PDB entry 8QA9 | X-ray diffraction, 2.70 A resolution | chains A and B of the 6 polymer chains in the assembly

[Chain A (and B)]
Protein: Transcriptional repressor protein KorB
From: Escherichia coli
Notes: chain B of this document is another copy of the same molecule, construct and numbering; everything in this record applies to it too
Reference sequence: P07674 (KORB2_ECOLX); residues 31-253 here = UniProt positions 31-253
Amino-acid sequence (237 residues; row label = number of the first residue in the row):
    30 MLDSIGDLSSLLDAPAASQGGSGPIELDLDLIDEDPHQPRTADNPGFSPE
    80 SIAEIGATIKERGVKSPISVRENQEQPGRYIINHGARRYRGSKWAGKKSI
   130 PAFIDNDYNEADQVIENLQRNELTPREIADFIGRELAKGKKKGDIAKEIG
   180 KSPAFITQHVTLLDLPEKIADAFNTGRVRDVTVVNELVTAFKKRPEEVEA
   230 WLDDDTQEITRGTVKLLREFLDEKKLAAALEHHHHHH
Unresolved in the structure: 30-51, 260-266 (chain B: 30-50, 260-266)
Differences from the reference sequence: initiating methionine (30); expression tag (254-266)

[How chain A and chain B interact]
Contacting residue pairs (37; chain A residue first):
  G52(A) - G52(B)
  E83(A) - G179(B)
  E83(A) - K180(B)  salt bridge
  I84(A) - Q148(B)
  R91(A) - D136(B)  salt bridge
  R91(A) - D141(B)  salt bridge
  K94(A) - H113(B)
  K94(A) - D134(B)  salt bridge
  K94(A) - D136(B)  salt bridge
  S95(A) - H113(B)  hydrogen bond
  S95(A) - E145(B)
  P96(A) - F132(B)
  H113(A) - K94(B)
  H113(A) - S95(B)
  R116(A) - Q148(B)  hydrogen bond
  F132(A) - P96(B)
  F132(A) - F132(B)  hydrophobic
  D134(A) - K94(B)  salt bridge
  D136(A) - R91(B)
  D136(A) - K94(B)  salt bridge
  Y137(A) - K94(B)
  N138(A) - R91(B)
  D141(A) - R91(B)  salt bridge
  D141(A) - K94(B)
  E145(A) - S95(B)
  Q148(A) - I84(B)
  Q148(A) - T87(B)
  Q148(A) - R116(B)  hydrogen bond (backbone-side chain)
  R149(A) - R149(B)
  G179(A) - E83(B)
  K180(A) - E83(B)  salt bridge
  E237(A) - T239(B)  hydrogen bond
  E237(A) - G241(B)
  E237(A) - T242(B)
  T239(A) - E237(B)  hydrogen bond
  G241(A) - E237(B)
  T242(A) - E237(B)
Also at the interface, not in a pair above, chain A (27 interface residues in all): P53, T87, I144
Also at the interface, not in a pair above, chain B (28 interface residues in all): P53, S98, Y137, N138, I144

[Summary]
The interface between chain A and chain B involves 27 residues on one side and 28 on the other, with 5
hydrogen bonds and 9 salt bridges. Among the polar pairs are E83(A)-K180(B), R91(A)-D136(B) and
R91(A)-D141(B).
Both chains are Transcriptional repressor protein KorB (Escherichia coli). Entry 8QA9 (Crystal structure of
the RK2 plasmid encoded co-complex of the C-terminally truncated transcriptional repressor protein KorB ...)
was determined by X-ray diffraction together with 8QA8 from the same study.
